2OP4 - chains L and H; structure by X-ray diffraction, 2.85 A resolution.

# Chain L
Protein: Murine Antibody Fab RS2-1G9 Lambda Light Chain
Source organism: Mus musculus
Notes: antibody fragment or engineered binder
Chain sequence (212 residues; numbered 1 to 212 plus 4 insertion-coded residues; 4 numbers in that range are skipped by the numbering (no residue carries them; nothing is unmodelled there); the number before each row is that of its first residue; a row labelled like 27A-27C holds insertion residues (27A, then the next letters in order)):
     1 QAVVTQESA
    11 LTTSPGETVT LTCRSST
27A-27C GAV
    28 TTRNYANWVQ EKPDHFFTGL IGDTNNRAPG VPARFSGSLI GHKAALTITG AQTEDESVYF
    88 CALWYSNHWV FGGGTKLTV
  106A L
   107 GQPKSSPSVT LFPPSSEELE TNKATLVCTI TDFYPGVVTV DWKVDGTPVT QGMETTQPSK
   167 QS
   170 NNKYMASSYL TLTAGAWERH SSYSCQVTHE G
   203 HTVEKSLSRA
Cystine bridges: Cys23-Cys88, Cys134-Cys194

# Chain H
Protein: Murine Antibody Fab RS2-1G9 IGG1 Heavy Chain
Source organism: Mus musculus
Notes: antibody fragment or engineered binder
Chain sequence (222 residues; each row starts with the number of its first residue; note: 15 numbers in that range are skipped by the numbering (no residue carries them; nothing is unmodelled there); a row labelled like 82A-82C holds insertion residues (82A, then the next letters in order)):
     1 QVQLQQSGSE LVRPGASVKL SCKASGYTFT TYWIHWVKQR PGQGLEWIGT IY
   52A P
    53 GSDNTYYDEK FKNKATLTVD TSSSTAFMQL
82A-82C SSL
    83 TSEDSAVYFC TRGSLYYN
100A-100E NYGWF
   101 GYWGQGTLVT VSAAKTTPPS VYPLAPGS
   131 NAASQSMVTL GCLVKGYFPE PVTV
   156 TW
   162 NSGSLS
   169 SGVHTFPAV
   180 LQSDLYTLTS SVTVPSS
   198 TWP
   202 SQTVT
   208 CNVAHPASST KVDKKI
   226 VPR
Disordered / not traced: 131-135
Cystine bridges: Cys22-Cys92, Cys142-Cys208

# How chain L and chain H interact
Contacting residue pairs (75):
  Tyr32(L) - Asn100(H)
  Tyr32(L) - Asn100A(H)
  Asn34(L) - Gly100C(H)
  Asn34(L) - Trp100D(H)
  Asn34(L) - Phe100E(H)
  Val36(L) - Phe100E(H)  hydrophobic
  Val36(L) - Trp103(H)  hydrophobic
  Glu38(L) - Gln39(H)  hydrogen bond
  His42(L) - Gln39(H)
  His42(L) - Phe91(H)
  Phe44(L) - Leu45(H)  hydrophobic
  Phe44(L) - Phe91(H)  hydrophobic
  Phe44(L) - Trp103(H)
  Gly46(L) - Phe100E(H)
  Ile48(L) - Trp100D(H)
  Gly49(L) - Gly100C(H)
  Gly49(L) - Trp100D(H)
  Asp50(L) - Asn100A(H)
  Asn53(L) - Trp100D(H)  hydrogen bond (backbone-side chain)
  Arg54(L) - Trp100D(H)
  Ala55(L) - Trp100D(H)
  Phe87(L) - Gly44(H)
  Phe87(L) - Leu45(H)  hydrophobic
  Trp91(L) - Asn100(H)
  Asn94(L) - Tyr58(H)
  His95(L) - Trp47(H)
  His95(L) - Tyr59(H)  hydrogen bond (side chain-backbone)
  Trp96(L) - His35(H)
  Trp96(L) - Trp47(H)
  Trp96(L) - Asn100(H)
  Trp96(L) - Phe100E(H)
  Phe98(L) - Val37(H)  hydrophobic
  Phe98(L) - Leu45(H)
  Phe98(L) - Trp47(H)  hydrophobic
  Gly100(L) - Gly44(H)
  Phe118(L) - Leu124(H)  hydrophobic
  Phe118(L) - Ala125(H)
  Phe118(L) - Thr139(H)
  Phe118(L) - Leu140(H)
  Phe118(L) - Gly141(H)
  Pro119(L) - Ala125(H)
  Pro119(L) - Arg228(H)
  Pro120(L) - Arg228(H)  hydrogen bond (backbone-side chain)
  Ser121(L) - Tyr122(H)
  Ser121(L) - Pro123(H)
  Ser121(L) - Arg228(H)
  Ser122(L) - Arg228(H)
  Glu123(L) - Tyr122(H)
  Glu123(L) - Pro123(H)
  Glu123(L) - Lys221(H)  salt bridge
  Glu124(L) - Tyr122(H)
  Glu124(L) - Lys145(H)  salt bridge
  Lys129(L) - Lys145(H)
  Thr131(L) - Leu143(H)
  Val133(L) - Leu124(H)  hydrophobic
  Val133(L) - Thr188(H)
  Thr135(L) - Phe174(H)
  Ile136(L) - Phe174(H)
  Thr137(L) - His172(H)
  Thr137(L) - Phe174(H)
  Glu160(L) - Val177(H)
  Glu160(L) - Gln181(H)
  Thr162(L) - Pro175(H)
  Thr162(L) - Val177(H)
  Gln163(L) - Pro41(H)
  Gln163(L) - Gly42(H)
  Gln167(L) - His172(H)
  Met174(L) - His172(H)
  Met174(L) - Thr173(H)
  Met174(L) - Phe174(H)  hydrophobic
  Ala175(L) - Phe174(H)
  Ser176(L) - Phe174(H)
  Tyr178(L) - Leu187(H)
  Tyr178(L) - Thr188(H)  hydrogen bond
  Thr180(L) - Gln181(H)
Interface residues without a listed pair, chain L (50 interface residues in all): Thr45, Leu47, Pro56, Ala89, Thr116, Thr127, Asp138, Ser165
Interface residues without a listed pair, chain H (47 interface residues in all): Glu46, Asp60, Val89, Tyr99, Tyr100B, Gly101, Pro126, Gly127, Ala176, Leu180, Thr186

# Summary
50 residues of chain L and 47 residues of chain H are in contact; the contacts include 5 hydrogen bonds and 2
salt bridges. Among the polar pairs are Glu123(L)-Lys221(H), Glu124(L)-Lys145(H) and Glu38(L)-Gln39(H).
Chain L is Murine Antibody Fab RS2-1G9 Lambda Light Chain and chain H is Murine Antibody Fab RS2-1G9 IGG1
Heavy Chain, both from Mus musculus; the structure, Crystal Structure of Quorum-Quenching Antibody 1G9, was
determined by X-ray diffraction, deposited together with 2NTF.
